Entry 3IC2 (X-ray diffraction, 2.40 A resolution); this record covers chains C and D of the 4 polymer chains in the assembly.

Chain C:
Name: Hemoglobin subunit alpha
Organism: Homo sapiens
UniProt: P69905 (HBA_HUMAN); residues 1-141 here correspond to UniProt positions 2-142 (UniProt number = residue number + 1)
Sequence (141 residues; row label = number of the first residue in the row):
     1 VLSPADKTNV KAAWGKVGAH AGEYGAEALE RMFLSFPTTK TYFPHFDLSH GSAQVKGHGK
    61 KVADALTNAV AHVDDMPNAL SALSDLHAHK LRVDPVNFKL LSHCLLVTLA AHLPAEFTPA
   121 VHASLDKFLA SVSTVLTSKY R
Covalently attached groups: 4-[(5-methoxy-2-methylphenoxy)methyl]pyridine (B78) linked to Val-1
Metal / ion sites: heme Fe: His-87 (together with oxygen molecule)
Small-molecule neighbours:
  - B78 (4-[(5-methoxy-2-methylphenoxy)methyl]pyridine): Leu-2, Pro-77, Ala-130, Ser-131, Thr-134
  - heme (HEM): Met-32, Thr-39, Tyr-42, Phe-43, Phe-46, His-58, Lys-61, Val-62, Ala-65, Leu-66, Leu-83, Leu-86, His-87, Leu-91, Val-93, Asn-97, Phe-98, Leu-101, Val-132, Leu-136
  - oxygen molecule (OXY): Leu-29, Phe-43, His-58, Val-62, His-87
UniProt features mapped onto this chain:
  - binding site (O2): His-58
  - binding site (heme b): His-87
  - site: Thr-8, Asn-9 (Microbial infection: Cleavage), Lys-11 (Not glycated), Ala-13, Trp-14 (Microbial infection: Cleavage), Tyr-24, Gly-25 (Microbial infection: Cleavage), Leu-29, Glu-30 (Microbial infection: Cleavage), His-45, Phe-46 (Microbial infection: Cleavage), Asp-47, Leu-48 (Microbial infection: Cleavage), Ser-52, Ala-53 (Microbial infection: Cleavage), Val-55, Lys-56 (Microbial infection: Cleavage), Lys-56 (Not glycated), Gly-59, Lys-60 (Microbial infection: Cleavage), Lys-60 (Not glycated), Lys-90 (Not glycated), Leu-91, Arg-92 (Microbial infection: Cleavage), Lys-99 (Not glycated), Leu-106, Val-107 (Microbial infection: Cleavage), Thr-108, Leu-109 (Microbial infection: Cleavage), Val-121, His-122 (Microbial infection: Cleavage), Ser-133, Thr-134 (Microbial infection: Cleavage)
  - modified residue: Ser-3 (Phosphoserine), Lys-7 (N6-succinyllysine), Thr-8 (Phosphothreonine), Lys-11 (N6-succinyllysine), Lys-16 (N6-acetyllysine), Tyr-24 (Phosphotyrosine), Ser-35 (Phosphoserine), Lys-40 (N6-succinyllysine), Ser-49 (Phosphoserine), Ser-102 (Phosphoserine), Thr-108 (Phosphothreonine), Ser-124 (Phosphoserine), Ser-131 (Phosphoserine), Thr-134 (Phosphothreonine), Thr-137 (Phosphothreonine), Ser-138 (Phosphoserine)
  - glycosylation (N-linked (Glc) (glycation) lysine): Lys-7, Lys-16, Lys-40, Lys-61

Chain D:
Name: Hemoglobin subunit beta
Organism: Homo sapiens
UniProt: P68871 (HBB_HUMAN); residues 1-146 here correspond to UniProt positions 2-147 (UniProt number = residue number + 1)
Sequence (146 residues; row label = number of the first residue in the row):
     1 VHLTPEEKSA VTALWGKVNV DEVGGEALGR LLVVYPWTQR FFESFGDLST PDAVMGNPKV
    61 KAHGKKVLGA FSDGLAHLDN LKGTFATLSE LHCDKLHVDP ENFRLLGNVL VCVLAHHFGK
   121 EFTPPVQAAY QKVVAGVANA LAHKYH
Metal / ion sites: heme Fe: His-92 (together with oxygen molecule)
Small-molecule neighbours: heme / oxygen molecule: Leu-28, Leu-31, Thr-38, Phe-41, Phe-42, Ser-44, Phe-45, His-63, Lys-66, Val-67, Ala-70, Phe-71, Phe-85, Leu-88, Leu-91, His-92, Leu-96, Val-98, Asn-102, Phe-103, Leu-106, Val-137, Leu-141
UniProt features mapped onto this chain:
  - binding site ((2R)-2,3-bisphosphoglycerate): Val-1, His-2, Lys-82, His-143
  - binding site (heme b): His-63, His-92
  - site: Glu-7, Lys-8 (Microbial infection: Cleavage), Gly-25, Glu-26 (Microbial infection: Cleavage), Gly-29, Arg-30 (Microbial infection: Cleavage), Tyr-35, Pro-36 (Microbial infection: Cleavage), Trp-37, Thr-38 (Microbial infection: Cleavage), Phe-45, Gly-46 (Microbial infection: Cleavage), Asp-52, Ala-53 (Microbial infection: Cleavage), Gly-56, Asn-57 (Microbial infection: Cleavage), Lys-59 (Not glycated), Phe-71, Ser-72 (Microbial infection: Cleavage), Gly-74, Leu-75 (Microbial infection: Cleavage), Lys-82 (Not glycated), Thr-84, Phe-85 (Microbial infection: Cleavage), His-92, Cys-93 (Microbial infection: Cleavage), Lys-95 (Not glycated), Arg-104, Leu-105 (Microbial infection: Cleavage), Leu-110, Val-111 (Microbial infection: Cleavage), Gly-119, Lys-120 (Microbial infection: Cleavage), Phe-122, Thr-123 (Microbial infection: Cleavage), Ala-128, Ala-129 (Microbial infection: Cleavage) and 2 more in UniProt
  - modified residue: Val-1 (N-acetylvaline), Ser-9 (Phosphoserine), Thr-12 (Phosphothreonine), Ser-44 (Phosphoserine), Thr-50 (Phosphothreonine), Lys-59 (N6-acetyllysine), Lys-82 (N6-acetyllysine), Thr-87 (Phosphothreonine), Cys-93 (S-nitrosocysteine), Lys-144 (N6-acetyllysine)
  - glycosylation: Val-1 (N-linked (Glc) (glycation) valine), Lys-8 (N-linked (Glc) (glycation) lysine), Lys-17 (N-linked (Glc) (glycation) lysine), Lys-66 (N-linked (Glc) (glycation) lysine), Lys-120 (N-linked (Glc) (glycation) lysine), Lys-144 (N-linked (Glc) (glycation) lysine)

Chain C / chain D interface:
Residue-residue contacts - 39 pairs, chain C then chain D:
  Arg-31(C) / Phe-122(D)  hydrogen bond (side chain-backbone)
  Arg-31(C) / Thr-123(D)
  Arg-31(C) / Pro-124(D)
  Arg-31(C) / Gln-127(D)
  Leu-34(C) / Pro-124(D)
  Leu-34(C) / Pro-125(D)
  Leu-34(C) / Ala-128(D)
  Ser-35(C) / Gln-127(D)
  Ser-35(C) / Ala-128(D)  hydrogen bond (side chain-backbone)
  Ser-35(C) / Gln-131(D)
  Phe-36(C) / Gln-131(D)
  Lys-99(C) / Arg-104(D)
  Leu-100(C) / Arg-104(D)
  His-103(C) / Asn-108(D)
  His-103(C) / Val-111(D)
  His-103(C) / Gln-127(D)
  His-103(C) / Gln-131(D)  hydrogen bond
  Leu-106(C) / Cys-112(D)  hydrophobic
  Val-107(C) / Val-111(D)  hydrophobic
  Val-107(C) / Ala-115(D)
  Val-107(C) / Gln-127(D)
  Ala-110(C) / Cys-112(D)
  Ala-110(C) / Ala-115(D)
  Ala-110(C) / His-116(D)
  Ala-111(C) / Ala-115(D)
  Ala-111(C) / Gly-119(D)
  Leu-113(C) / His-116(D)
  Pro-114(C) / His-116(D)  hydrogen bond (backbone-side chain)
  Phe-117(C) / Arg-30(D)  hydrogen bond (backbone-side chain)
  Phe-117(C) / His-116(D)
  Thr-118(C) / Arg-30(D)
  Pro-119(C) / Arg-30(D)
  Pro-119(C) / Met-55(D)  hydrophobic
  His-122(C) / Arg-30(D)  hydrogen bond
  His-122(C) / Val-34(D)
  Ala-123(C) / Val-33(D)
  Ala-123(C) / Val-34(D)  hydrophobic
  Asp-126(C) / Val-34(D)
  Asp-126(C) / Tyr-35(D)  hydrogen bond
Other interface residues (no listed pair), chain C (22 interface residues in all): Glu-30, Cys-104, Ala-120
Other interface residues (no listed pair), chain D (21 interface residues in all): Pro-51, Lys-120

Overview:
Chain C and chain D form an interface of 22 and 21 residues respectively, with 7 hydrogen bonds. Polar
contacts include Arg-31(C)/Phe-122(D), Ser-35(C)/Ala-128(D) and His-103(C)/Gln-131(D). Chain C binds oxygen
molecule and heme. Bound to chain D: heme / oxygen molecule.
Here chain C is Hemoglobin subunit alpha and chain D is Hemoglobin subunit beta, both from Homo sapiens. Entry
3IC2 (Crystal Structure of liganded hemoglobin in complex with a potent antisickling agent, INN-266) was
determined by X-ray diffraction.
